PDB entry 2IY0 | X-ray diffraction, 2.77 A resolution | chains A and C of the 3 polymer chains in the assembly

# Chain A
Molecule: Sentrin-specific protease 1
Organism: Homo sapiens
Notes: EC 3.4.22.-; fragment: c-terminal fragment, residues 419-643
UniProt: Q9P0U3 (SENP1_HUMAN); the construct has insertions or renumbered stretches relative to UniProt, so the offset changes along the chain: 419-592 = UniProt 419-592; 594-644 = UniProt 593-643
Sequence (226 residues; numbered 419 to 644; the number before each row is that of its first residue):
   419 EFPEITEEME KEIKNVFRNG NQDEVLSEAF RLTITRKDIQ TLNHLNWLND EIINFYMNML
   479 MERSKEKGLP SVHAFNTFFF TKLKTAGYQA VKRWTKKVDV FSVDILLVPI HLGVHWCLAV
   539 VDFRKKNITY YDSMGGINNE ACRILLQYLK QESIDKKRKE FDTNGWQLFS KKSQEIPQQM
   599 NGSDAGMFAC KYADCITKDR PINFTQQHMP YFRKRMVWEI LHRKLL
Sequence notes: engineered mutation Ala603 (Cys602 in Q9P0U3)
Swiss-Prot annotation at these positions:
  - motif: Lys574 to Lys577 (Nuclear localization signal)
  - active site: His533, Asp550
From the paper describing this entry:
  - catalytic residues: His533, Asp550 (citing earlier work)
  - conformationally variable residues (side-chain flip): His533
  - mutagenesis - C603A: abolished catalytic activity (citing earlier work)
  - catalytic residues: Ser601 (proposed by the authors, not directly observed)

# Chain C
Molecule: Ran gtpase-activating protein 1
Organism: Homo sapiens
Notes: fragment: c-terminus, residues 432-587
UniProt: P46060 (RGP1_HUMAN); residues 432-587 here = UniProt positions 432-587
Sequence (156 residues; each row starts with the number of its first residue):
   432 ADVSTFLAFP SPEKLLRLGP KSSVLIAQQT DTSDPEKVVS AFLKVSSVFK DEATVRMAVQ
   492 DAVDALMQKA FNSSSFNSNT FLTRLLVHMG LLKSEDKVKA IANLYGPLMA LNHMVQQDYF
   552 PKALAPLLLA FVTKPNSALE SCSFARHSLL QTLYKV
Swiss-Prot annotation at these positions:
  - motif: Leu523 to Glu526 (SUMO conjugation)
  - site (Hydrophobic interaction with UBE2I): Phe562, Lys565
  - modified residue: Ser435 (Phosphoserine), Thr436 (Phosphothreonine), Ser442 (Phosphoserine), Lys524 (N6-acetyllysine)
  - cross-link (Glycyl lysine isopeptide (Lys-Gly)): Lys452 (interchain with G-Cter in SUMO2), Lys524 (interchain with G-Cter in SUMO1), Lys586 (interchain with G-Cter in SUMO2)
  - mutagenesis: Lys524 (K524R: Loss of cross-link to SUMO1. Abolishes association with nuclear pores during interphase, and with mitotic spindles during mitosis)
From the paper describing this entry:
  - post-translational modification sites: Lys524

# Chain A / chain C interface
Contacting residue pairs - 10 pairs, chain A then chain C:
  Trp465(A) with Leu522(C); Lys565(C), hydrogen bond (backbone-side chain)
  Val532(A) with Gly521(C); Leu522(C); Lys524(C), hydrogen bond (backbone-side chain); Asn567(C)
  His533(A) with Lys524(C)
  Met552(A) with Lys524(C)
  Gln597(A) with Lys524(C)
  Gly600(A) with Lys524(C)
Other interface residues (no listed pair), chain A (8 interface residues in all): Thr459, Ala603
Other interface residues (no listed pair), chain C (8 interface residues in all): Leu523, Ser525, Glu526
Interface features reported in the paper:
  - interface residues, chain C: Lys524(C)

# In short
The chain A/chain C interface involves 8 residues from each chain, with 2 hydrogen bonds. Among the polar
pairs are Trp465(A)-Lys565(C) and Val532(A)-Lys524(C). Curated annotation (UniProt) lists active-site residues
His533(A) and Asp550(A) on chain A; one mutagenesis site on chain C. The paper reports catalytic residues
His533(A), Asp550(A) and Ser601(A); C603A of chain A abolishes catalytic activity.
Chain A is Sentrin-specific protease 1 and chain C is Ran gtpase-activating protein 1, both from Homo sapiens;
the structure, SENP1 (mutant) SUMO1 RanGAP, was determined by X-ray diffraction, deposited together with 2IY1.
